Entry 4HZ3 (X-ray diffraction, 1.70 A resolution); this record covers chains C and A of the 4 polymer chains in the assembly.

== Chain C (and A) ==
Name: Calcium-gated potassium channel mthK
Source organism: Methanothermobacter thermautotrophicus
Notes: chain A of this document is another copy of the same molecule, construct and numbering; everything in this record applies to it too
UniProtKB: O27564 (MTHK_METTH); numbering as in UniProt (aligned over 11-101)
Amino-acid sequence (91 residues; row label = number of the first residue in the row):
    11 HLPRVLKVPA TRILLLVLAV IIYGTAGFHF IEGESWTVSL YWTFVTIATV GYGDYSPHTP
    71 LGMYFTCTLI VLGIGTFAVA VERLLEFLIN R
Not modelled in the structure: 11-17, 100-101
Sequence notes: engineered mutation His-68 (Ser in O27564), Cys-77 (Val in O27564)
UniProt features mapped onto this chain:
  - motif: Thr-59 to Asp-64 (Selectivity filter)

== Interface between chain C and chain A ==
Residue-residue contacts (35):
  Val-18(C) with Ile-99(A), hydrophobic
  Arg-22(C) with Ile-99(A)
  Leu-26(C) with Ile-99(A), hydrophobic
  Trp-52(C) with Tyr-62(A), hydrogen bond
  Thr-56(C) with Val-60(A); Tyr-62(A), hydrogen bond
  Thr-59(C) with Ala-58(A); Thr-59(A); Val-60(A)
  Val-60(C) with Val-60(A)
  Gly-61(C) with Val-60(A); Gly-61(A); Tyr-62(A)
  Tyr-62(C) with Tyr-62(A)
  Gly-63(C) with Tyr-62(A)
  Tyr-65(C) with Tyr-62(A)
  Ser-66(C) with Tyr-51(A); Asp-64(A)
  Pro-67(C) with Tyr-51(A)
  Met-73(C) with Tyr-51(A), hydrophobic; Tyr-65(A), hydrophobic
  Thr-76(C) with Tyr-62(A)
  Cys-77(C) with Tyr-51(A), hydrophobic; Phe-54(A), hydrophobic
  Ile-80(C) with Val-55(A), hydrophobic; Ala-58(A), hydrophobic; Phe-87(A), hydrophobic
  Val-81(C) with Phe-54(A), hydrophobic; Leu-94(A), hydrophobic
  Leu-82(C) with Leu-98(A), hydrophobic
  Ile-84(C) with Ala-58(A), hydrophobic; Phe-87(A), hydrophobic
  Gly-85(C) with Val-91(A); Leu-95(A)
  Val-89(C) with Leu-95(A), hydrophobic
Also at the interface, not in a pair above, chain C (23 interface residues in all): Thr-86
Also at the interface, not in a pair above, chain A (17 interface residues in all): Val-48

== In short ==
Chain C and chain A form an interface of 23 and 17 residues respectively; the contacts include 2 hydrogen
bonds. Among the polar pairs are Trp-52(C)/Tyr-62(A) and Thr-56(C)/Tyr-62(A).
Chain C and chain A are both Calcium-gated potassium channel mthK (Methanothermobacter thermautotrophicus);
the structure, MthK pore crystallized in presence of TBSb, was determined by X-ray diffraction (same
publication as 4HYO).
